Entry 1JH4 (solution NMR); this record covers chains A and B.

== Chain A ==
Name: polyadenylate-binding protein 1
From: Homo sapiens
Notes: fragment: C-terminal domain
UniProtKB: P11940 (PABP1_HUMAN); residues 6-98 here correspond to UniProt positions 544-636 (UniProt number = residue number + 538)
Sequence (98 residues; each row starts with the number of its first residue):
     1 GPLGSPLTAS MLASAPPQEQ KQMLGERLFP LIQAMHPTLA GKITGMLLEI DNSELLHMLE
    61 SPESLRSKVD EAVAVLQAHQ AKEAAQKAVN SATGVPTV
Sequence notes: cloning artifact (1-5)

== Chain B ==
Name: polyadenylate-binding protein-interacting protein-1
From: Homo sapiens
Notes: fragment: 22-residue fragment
UniProtKB: Q9H074 (PAIP1_HUMAN); residues 1-22 here correspond to UniProt positions 124-145 (UniProt number = residue number + 123)
Sequence (22 residues; row label = number of the first residue in the row):
     1 VLMSKLSVNA PEFYPSGYSS SY

== Interface between chain A and chain B ==
Contacting residue pairs - 46 pairs, chain A then chain B:
  Pro17(A) - Tyr22(B)
  Gln18(A) - Tyr18(B)
  Gln18(A) - Ser20(B)
  Gln20(A) - Gly17(B)
  Gln20(A) - Ser19(B)
  Lys21(A) - Tyr14(B)
  Lys21(A) - Pro15(B)
  Lys21(A) - Ser16(B)
  Lys21(A) - Gly17(B)
  Gln22(A) - Pro15(B)
  Met23(A) - Phe13(B)
  Gly25(A) - Phe13(B)
  Gly25(A) - Tyr14(B)
  Glu26(A) - Tyr14(B)
  Glu26(A) - Ser16(B)
  Gly41(A) - Phe13(B)
  Lys42(A) - Glu12(B)
  Thr44(A) - Phe13(B)
  Gly45(A) - Ala10(B)
  Gly45(A) - Pro11(B)
  Gly45(A) - Glu12(B)
  Gly45(A) - Phe13(B)
  Met46(A) - Val8(B)
  Met46(A) - Asn9(B)
  Met46(A) - Ala10(B)
  Met46(A) - Pro11(B)
  Leu47(A) - Ser7(B)
  Leu48(A) - Glu12(B)
  Leu48(A) - Phe13(B)
  Leu48(A) - Tyr14(B)
  Glu49(A) - Val8(B)
  Glu49(A) - Ala10(B)
  Asn52(A) - Ser16(B)
  Asn52(A) - Gly17(B)
  Ser67(A) - Leu6(B)
  Lys68(A) - Ser7(B)
  Glu71(A) - Lys5(B)
  Glu71(A) - Leu6(B)
  Glu71(A) - Ser7(B)
  Ala72(A) - Ser7(B)
  Ala74(A) - Lys5(B)
  Val75(A) - Lys5(B)
  Val75(A) - Ser7(B)
  Val75(A) - Val8(B)
  Val75(A) - Asn9(B)
  His79(A) - Asn9(B)
Interface residues without a listed pair, chain A (27 interface residues in all): Leu55, Leu76, Gln80
Interface residues without a listed pair, chain B (18 interface residues in all): Ser4

== In short ==
27 residues of chain A and 18 residues of chain B are in contact.
Chain A is polyadenylate-binding protein 1 and chain B is polyadenylate-binding protein-interacting protein-1,
both from Homo sapiens; the structure, Solution structure of the C-terminal PABC domain of human
poly(A)-binding protein in complex with the peptide ..., was determined by solution NMR together with 1JGN
from the same study.
